Entry 4UOK (electron microscopy, 18.00 A resolution (very low resolution: no residue pairs are listed; an interface is given only as per-side residue counts)); this record covers chains A and L.

[Chain A]
Name: Fab fragment heavy chain
Source organism: Homo sapiens
Notes: antibody fragment or engineered binder
Amino-acid sequence (218 residues; row label = number of the first residue in the row):
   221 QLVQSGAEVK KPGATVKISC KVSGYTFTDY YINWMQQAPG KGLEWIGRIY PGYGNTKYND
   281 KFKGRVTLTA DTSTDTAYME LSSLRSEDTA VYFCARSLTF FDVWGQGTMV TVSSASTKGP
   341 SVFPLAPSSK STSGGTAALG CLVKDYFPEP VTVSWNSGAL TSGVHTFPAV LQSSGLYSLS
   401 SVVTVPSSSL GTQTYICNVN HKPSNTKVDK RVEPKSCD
Disulfides: C240-C314, C361-C417

[Chain L]
Name: Fab fragment light chain
Source organism: Homo sapiens
Notes: antibody fragment or engineered binder
Amino-acid sequence (215 residues; row label = number of the first residue in the row):
     1 DIELTQSPAS LAVSLGQRAT ISCKASQSVD YDGDSYMNWY QQKPGQPPKL LIYAASNLES
    61 GIPVRFSGSG SGTDFTLNIH PVEEEDAATY YCQQSNEDPF TFGSGTKLEI ERADAAPTVS
   121 IFPPSSEQLT SGGASVVCFL NNFYPKDINV KWKIDGSERQ NGVLNSWTDQ DSKDSTYSMS
   181 STLTLTKDEY ERHNSYTCEA THKTSTSPIV KSFNR
Disulfides: C23-C92, C138-C198

[Interface between chain A and chain L]
At this resolution (18 A) residue pairs are not listed: 37 residues of chain A and 40 of chain L lie at the interface.

[Overview]
37 residues of chain A face 40 of chain L across their interface.
Chain A is Fab fragment heavy chain and chain L is Fab fragment light chain, both from Homo sapiens; the
structure, Electron Cryo-microscopy of Venezuelan Equine Encephalitis Virus TC-83 in complex with neutralizing
antibody Fab 3B4C-4, was determined by electron microscopy (same publication as 4UOM).
